Entry 5HUF (X-ray diffraction, 2.81 A resolution); this record covers chains A and E of the 6 polymer chains in the assembly.

[Chain A (and E)]
Protein: hemagglutinin HA1
From: Influenza A virus (A/gyrfalcon/Washington/41088-6/2014(H5N8))
Notes: chain E of this document is another copy of the same molecule, construct and numbering; everything in this record applies to it too
Reference sequence: A0A0C4X0C0 (A0A0C4X0C0_9INFA); residues 0-329 here correspond to UniProt positions 16-345 (UniProt number = residue number + 16)
Sequence (334 residues; row label = number of the first residue in the row; numbers below 1 keep their minus sign (Ala-4 is residue -4)):
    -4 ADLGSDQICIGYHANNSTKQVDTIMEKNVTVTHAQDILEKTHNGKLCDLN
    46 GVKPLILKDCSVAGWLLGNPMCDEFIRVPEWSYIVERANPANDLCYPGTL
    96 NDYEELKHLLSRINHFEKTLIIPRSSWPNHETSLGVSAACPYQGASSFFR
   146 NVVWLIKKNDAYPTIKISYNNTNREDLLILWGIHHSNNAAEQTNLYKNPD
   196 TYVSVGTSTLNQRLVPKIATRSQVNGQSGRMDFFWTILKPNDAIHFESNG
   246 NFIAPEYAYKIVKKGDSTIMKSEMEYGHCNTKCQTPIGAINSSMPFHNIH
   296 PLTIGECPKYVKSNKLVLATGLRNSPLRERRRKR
Disordered / not traced: -4 to -3, 322-329
Sequence notes: expression tag (-4 to -1)
Cystine bridges: Cys42-Cys274, Cys55-Cys67, Cys90-Cys135, Cys278-Cys302
Covalently attached groups: N-acetylglucosamine (NAG) linked to Asn165, Asn286
From the paper describing this entry:
  - post-translational modification sites: Asn23, Asn165, Asn286

[How chain A and chain E interact]
Contacting residue pairs - 17 pairs, chain A then chain E:
  His180(A) with Asn206(E)
  Lys212(A) with Asn206(E), hydrogen bond (side chain-backbone); Arg208(E)
  Ala214(A) with Ser199(E)
  Thr215(A) with Gly201(E); His240(E)
  Arg216(A) with Thr202(E); Asn206(E), hydrogen bond; His240(E)
  Ser217(A) with Thr202(E); Ser203(E), hydrogen bond (side chain-backbone); Asp237(E), hydrogen bond; Ala238(E), hydrogen bond (side chain-backbone); His240(E)
  Val219(A) with Ser203(E)
  Arg225(A) with Thr202(E), hydrogen bond (side chain-backbone); Ser203(E), hydrogen bond (side chain-backbone)
Also at the interface, not in a pair above, chain E (10 interface residues in all): Leu205

[In short]
8 residues of chain A and 10 residues of chain E are in contact; the contacts include 7 hydrogen bonds. Polar
contacts include Lys212(A)-Asn206(E), Arg216(A)-Asn206(E) and Ser217(A)-Ser203(E). Covalently linked
N-acetylglucosamine: at Asn165(A) and Asn286(A). From the paper: modification sites Asn23(A), Asn165(A) and
Asn286(A).
Both chains are hemagglutinin HA1 (Influenza A virus (A/gyrfalcon/Washington/41088-6/2014(H5N8))). Entry 5HUF
(The crystal structure of hemagglutinin from A/gyrfalcon/Washington/41088-6/2014 influenza virus) was
determined by X-ray diffraction together with 5HU8, 5HUG, 5HUK, 5HUM and 5HUN from the same study.
